3QZ2 - chains A and B; structure by X-ray diffraction, 3.20 A resolution.

# Chain A (and B)
Protein: Insulin-degrading enzyme
From: Homo sapiens
Notes: EC 3.4.24.56; chain B of this document is another copy of the same molecule, construct and numbering; everything in this record applies to it too
UniProtKB: P14735 (IDE_HUMAN); numbering as in UniProt (aligned over 42-1019)
Chain sequence (990 residues; each row starts with the number of its first residue):
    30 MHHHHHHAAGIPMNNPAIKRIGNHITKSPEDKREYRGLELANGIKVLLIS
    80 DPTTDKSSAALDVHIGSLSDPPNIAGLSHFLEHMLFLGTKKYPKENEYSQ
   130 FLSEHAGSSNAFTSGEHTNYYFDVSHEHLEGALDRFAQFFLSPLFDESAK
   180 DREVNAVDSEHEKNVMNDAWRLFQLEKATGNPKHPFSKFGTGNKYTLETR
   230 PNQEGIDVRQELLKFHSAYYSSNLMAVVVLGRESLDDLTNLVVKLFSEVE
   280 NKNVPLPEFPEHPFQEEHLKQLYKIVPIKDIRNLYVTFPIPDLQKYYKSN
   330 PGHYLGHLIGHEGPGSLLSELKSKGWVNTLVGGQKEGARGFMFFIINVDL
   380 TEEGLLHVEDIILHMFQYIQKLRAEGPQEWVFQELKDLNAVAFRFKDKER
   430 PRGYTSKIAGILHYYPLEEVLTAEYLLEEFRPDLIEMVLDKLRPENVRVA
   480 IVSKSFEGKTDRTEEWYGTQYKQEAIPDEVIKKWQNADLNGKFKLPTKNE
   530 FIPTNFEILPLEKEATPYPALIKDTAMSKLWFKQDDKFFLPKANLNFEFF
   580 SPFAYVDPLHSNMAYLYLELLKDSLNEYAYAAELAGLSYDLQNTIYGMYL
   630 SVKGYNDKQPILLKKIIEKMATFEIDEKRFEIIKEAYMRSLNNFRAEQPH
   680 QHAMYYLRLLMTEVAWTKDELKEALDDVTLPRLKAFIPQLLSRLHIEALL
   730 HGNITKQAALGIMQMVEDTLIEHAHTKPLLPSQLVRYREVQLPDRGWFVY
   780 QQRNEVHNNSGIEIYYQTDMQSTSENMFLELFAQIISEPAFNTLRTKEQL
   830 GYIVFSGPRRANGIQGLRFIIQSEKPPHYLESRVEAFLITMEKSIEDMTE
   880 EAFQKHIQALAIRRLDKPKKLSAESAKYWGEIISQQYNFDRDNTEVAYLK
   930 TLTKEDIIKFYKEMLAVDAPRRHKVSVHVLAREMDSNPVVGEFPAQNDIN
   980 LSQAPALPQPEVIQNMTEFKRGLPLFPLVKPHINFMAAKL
Not modelled in the structure: 30-42, 680, 964-978, 1012-1019 (chain B: 30-42, 680, 857, 964-978, 1012-1019)
Sequence notes: expression tag (30-41); engineered mutation L110 (Cys in P14735), S171 (Cys in P14735), A178 (Cys in P14735), V257 (Cys in P14735), L414 (Cys in P14735), N573 (Cys in P14735), S590 (Cys in P14735), S789 (Cys in P14735), A812 (Cys in P14735), A819 (Cys in P14735), S904 (Cys in P14735), N966 (Cys in P14735), A974 (Cys in P14735)
Metal / ion sites: Zn2+: H108, H112, E189
UniProt features mapped onto this chain:
  - motif: E853 to Y858 (SlyX motif)
  - active site: E111 (Proton acceptor)
  - binding site (Zn(2+)): H108, H112, E189
  - binding site (substrate): H336 to G342, L359 to Q363
  - binding site (ATP): R429, D895 to S901
  - modified residue (N6-succinyllysine): K192, K697

# Chain A / chain B interface
Contacting residue pairs (46; chain A residue first):
  F582(A) - H589(B)
  V585(A) - V585(B)  hydrophobic
  D586(A) - Q762(B)
  P587(A) - L759(B)  hydrophobic
  H589(A) - F582(B)
  E692(A) - E692(B)
  W695(A) - S761(B)
  E699(A) - S761(B)  hydrogen bond
  E702(A) - L759(B)
  D706(A) - K756(B)
  R711(A) - S721(B)
  Q718(A) - R711(B)
  R722(A) - D706(B)  salt bridge
  K756(A) - D706(B)  salt bridge
  L759(A) - E702(B)
  S761(A) - W695(B)
  S761(A) - E699(B)  hydrogen bond
  S761(A) - T996(B)
  Q762(A) - D586(B)
  R767(A) - K999(B)  hydrogen bond (side chain-backbone)
  R767(A) - R1000(B)
  R767(A) - L1002(B)  hydrogen bond (side chain-backbone)
  R767(A) - L1004(B)
  T996(A) - S761(B)
  K999(A) - R767(B)  hydrogen bond (backbone-side chain)
  R1000(A) - V764(B)
  R1000(A) - R767(B)
  R1000(A) - P1006(B)
  R1000(A) - L1007(B)  hydrogen bond (backbone-backbone)
  R1000(A) - P1010(B)
  G1001(A) - P1006(B)
  L1002(A) - R767(B)  hydrogen bond (backbone-side chain)
  L1002(A) - P1006(B)
  P1003(A) - L1004(B)
  P1003(A) - P1006(B)
  L1004(A) - R767(B)
  L1004(A) - P1003(B)
  L1004(A) - L1004(B)  hydrogen bond (backbone-backbone)
  P1006(A) - R1000(B)
  P1006(A) - G1001(B)
  P1006(A) - L1002(B)
  P1006(A) - P1003(B)
  L1007(A) - R1000(B)  hydrogen bond (backbone-backbone)
  K1009(A) - E997(B)
  K1009(A) - R1000(B)
  P1010(A) - R1000(B)
Interface residues without a listed pair, chain A (33 interface residues in all): S721, Q770, F1005, V1008
Interface residues without a listed pair, chain B (33 interface residues in all): L588, Q718, Q770, F1005, K1009

# Overview
Chain A and chain B each contribute 33 residues to their interface, with 9 hydrogen bonds and 2 salt bridges.
Polar pairs include R722(A)-D706(B), K756(A)-D706(B) and E699(A)-S761(B). From UniProt: active-site residue
E111(A), 3 Zn2+-binding residues, 12 substrate-binding residues and 8 ATP-binding residues on chain A.
Both chains are Insulin-degrading enzyme (Homo sapiens). Entry 3QZ2 (The structure of cysteine-free human
insulin degrading enzyme) was determined by X-ray diffraction (same publication as 4GS8, 4GSC, 4DWK, 4DTT and
2YPU).
